PDB entry 8XQL | electron microscopy, 2.99 A resolution | chains B and N of the 5 polymer chains in the assembly

== Chain B ==
Name: Guanine nucleotide-binding protein G(I)/G(S)/G(T) subunit beta-1
From: Homo sapiens
Reference sequence: P62873 (GBB1_HUMAN); residue numbers follow UniProt; this construct covers 1-340
Chain sequence (366 residues; each row starts with the number of its first residue):
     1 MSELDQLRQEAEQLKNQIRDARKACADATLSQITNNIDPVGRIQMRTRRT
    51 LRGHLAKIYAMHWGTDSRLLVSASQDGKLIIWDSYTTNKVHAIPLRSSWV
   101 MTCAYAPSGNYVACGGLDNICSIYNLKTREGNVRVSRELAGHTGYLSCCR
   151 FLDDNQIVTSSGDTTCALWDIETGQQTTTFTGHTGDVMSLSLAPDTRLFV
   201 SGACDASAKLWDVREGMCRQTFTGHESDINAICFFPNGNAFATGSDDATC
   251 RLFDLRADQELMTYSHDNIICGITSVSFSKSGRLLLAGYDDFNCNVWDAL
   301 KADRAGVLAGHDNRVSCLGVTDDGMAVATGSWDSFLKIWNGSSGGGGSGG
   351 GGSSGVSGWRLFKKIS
Not modelled in the structure: 1-2, 344-366
Construct notes: expression tag (341-366)
UniProt features mapped onto this chain:
  - modified residue: Ser2 (N-acetylserine), His266 (Phosphohistidine)

== Chain N ==
Name: Nanobody 35
From: Homo sapiens
Notes: antibody fragment or engineered binder
Chain sequence (135 residues; each row starts with the number of its first residue):
     1 MQVQLQESGGGLVQPGGSLRLSCAASGFTFSNYKMNWVRQAPGKGLEWVS
    51 DISQSGASISYTGSVKGRFTISRDNAKNTLYLQMNSLKPEDTAVYYCARC
   101 PAPFTRDCFDVTSTTYAYRGQGTQVTVSSHHHHHH
Not modelled in the structure: 130-135
Cystine bridges: Cys23-Cys97, Cys100-Cys108

== How chain B and chain N interact ==
Contacting residue pairs (22):
  Arg8(B) with Gln121(N), hydrogen bond
  Lys15(B) with Gln2(N)
  Cys204(B) with Tyr118(N), hydrogen bond (backbone-side chain)
  Asp205(B) with Ala117(N)
  Ala206(B) with Val3(N), hydrophobic; Tyr118(N)
  Gly224(B) with Met1(N)
  His225(B) with Val3(N)
  Glu226(B) with Gly27(N); Phe28(N); Thr29(N); Tyr33(N), hydrogen bond; Arg99(N), hydrogen bond (backbone-side chain)
  Ser227(B) with Arg99(N); Pro101(N), hydrogen bond (side chain-backbone); Ala102(N); Tyr118(N), hydrogen bond (backbone-side chain)
  Asp228(B) with Tyr118(N), hydrogen bond
  Asp246(B) with Pro103(N)
  Asp247(B) with Tyr33(N); Pro103(N)
  Ile270(B) with Phe104(N)
Other interface residues (no listed pair), chain B (14 interface residues in all): Thr223
Other interface residues (no listed pair), chain N (16 interface residues in all): Gln4

== Summary ==
14 residues of chain B face 16 of chain N across their interface; the contacts include 7 hydrogen bonds. Among
the polar pairs are Arg8(B)-Gln121(N), Cys204(B)-Tyr118(N) and Glu226(B)-Tyr33(N).
Chain B is Guanine nucleotide-binding protein G(I)/G(S)/G(T) subunit beta-1 and chain N is Nanobody 35, both
from Homo sapiens; the structure, Structure of human class T GPCR TAS2R14-miniGs/gust complex with
Aristolochic acid A, was determined by electron microscopy together with 8XQN, 8XQO, 8XQP, 8XQR, 8XQS, 8XQT
and 8YKY from the same study.
